PDB entry 9B19 | electron microscopy, 2.30 A resolution | chains B and D of the 4 polymer chains in the assembly

== Chain B ==
Molecule: viral protein 3
Source organism: enterovirus D68
UniProtKB: A0A097BW12 (A0A097BW12_9ENTO); residues 1-247 here correspond to UniProt positions 318-564 (UniProt number = residue number + 317)
Amino-acid sequence (247 residues; numbered 1 to 247; the number before each row is that of its first residue):
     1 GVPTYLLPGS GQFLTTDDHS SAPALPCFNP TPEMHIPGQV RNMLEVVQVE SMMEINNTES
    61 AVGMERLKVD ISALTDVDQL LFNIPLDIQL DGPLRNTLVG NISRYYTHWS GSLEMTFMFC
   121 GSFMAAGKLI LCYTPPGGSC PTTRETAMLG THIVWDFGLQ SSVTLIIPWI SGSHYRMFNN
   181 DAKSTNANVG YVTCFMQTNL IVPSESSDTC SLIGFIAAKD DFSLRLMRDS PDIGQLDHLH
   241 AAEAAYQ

== Chain D ==
Molecule: Capsid protein VP4
Source organism: enterovirus D68
UniProtKB: Q68T42 (POLG_HED68); residues 0-68 here correspond to UniProt positions 1-69 (UniProt number = residue number + 1)
Amino-acid sequence (69 residues; numbered 0 to 68; the number before each row is that of its first residue; numbering starts at 0):
     0 MGAQVTRQQT GTHENANIAT NGSHITYNQI NFYKDSYAAS ASKQDFSQDP SKFTEPVVEG
    60 LKAGAPVLK
Not modelled in the structure: 0-28, 63, 68
UniProt features mapped onto this chain:
  - site: K68 (Cleavage)
  - lipidation: G1 (N-myristoyl glycine)

== Interface between chain B and chain D ==
Residue-residue contacts (40):
  D18(B) with S39(D); A40(D), hydrogen bond (side chain-backbone); K42(D), salt bridge
  H19(B) with S39(D)
  S20(B) with I29(D), hydrogen bond (side chain-backbone); N30(D); Y32(D); A37(D); A38(D); S39(D)
  S21(B) with Y32(D); A37(D), hydrogen bond (backbone-backbone)
  A22(B) with Y32(D), hydrogen bond (backbone-side chain)
  P23(B) with Y32(D); D34(D); Y36(D); A37(D)
  A24(B) with Y36(D)
  L25(B) with Y36(D), hydrogen bond (backbone-side chain)
  P26(B) with D34(D)
  C27(B) with D34(D), hydrogen bond (backbone-side chain)
  G38(B) with K51(D); F52(D)
  Q39(B) with K51(D); F52(D)
  V40(B) with F52(D), hydrophobic
  R41(B) with D44(D); S46(D), hydrogen bond (side chain-backbone); Q47(D); D48(D)
  N42(B) with Q47(D)
  E45(B) with Q47(D); D48(D), hydrogen bond (side chain-backbone); P49(D)
  Q48(B) with T53(D)
  V49(B) with F52(D), hydrophobic; T53(D)
  Q160(B) with P65(D); V66(D); L67(D), hydrogen bond (side chain-backbone)
Also at the interface, not in a pair above, chain B (20 interface residues in all): F28

== Summary ==
20 residues of chain B and 21 residues of chain D are in contact; the contacts include 9 hydrogen bonds and 1
salt bridge. Polar contacts include D18(B)-K42(D), D18(B)-A40(D) and S20(B)-I29(D).
Chain B is viral protein 3 and chain D is Capsid protein VP4, both from enterovirus D68; the structure, EV-D68
in complex with inhibitor Jun11-54-1, was determined by electron microscopy.
